Entry 3AOH (X-ray diffraction, 4.10 A resolution (low resolution: residue-level contacts below are approximate; hydrogen-bond / salt-bridge calls are withheld)); this record covers chains A and C of the 8 polymer chains in the assembly.

Chain A:
Protein: DNA-directed RNA polymerase subunit alpha
From: Thermus thermophilus
Notes: EC 2.7.7.6
UniProt: Q5SHR6 (RPOA_THET8); residues 1-315 here = UniProt positions 1-315
Chain sequence (315 residues; row label = number of the first residue in the row):
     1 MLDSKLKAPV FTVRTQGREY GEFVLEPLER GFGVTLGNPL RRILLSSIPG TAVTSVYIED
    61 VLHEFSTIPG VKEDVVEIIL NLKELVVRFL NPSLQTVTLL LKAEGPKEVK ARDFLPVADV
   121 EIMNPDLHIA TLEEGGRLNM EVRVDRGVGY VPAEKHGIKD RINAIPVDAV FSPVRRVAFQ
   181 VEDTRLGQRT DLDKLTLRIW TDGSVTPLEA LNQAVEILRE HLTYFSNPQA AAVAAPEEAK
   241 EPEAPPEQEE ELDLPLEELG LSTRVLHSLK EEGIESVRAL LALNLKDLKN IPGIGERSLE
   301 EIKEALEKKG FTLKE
Unresolved in the structure: 1-6, 230-315

Chain C:
Protein: DNA-directed RNA polymerase subunit beta
From: Thermus thermophilus
Notes: EC 2.7.7.6
UniProt: Q8RQE9 (RPOB_THET8); residue numbers follow UniProt; this construct covers 1-1119
Chain sequence (1119 residues; row label = number of the first residue in the row):
     1 MEIKRFGRIR EVIPLPPLTE IQVESYRRAL QADVPPEKRE NVGIQAAFRE TFPIEEEDKG
    61 KGGLVLDFLE YRLGEPPFPQ DECREKDLTY QAPLYARLQL IHKDTGLIKE DEVFLGHIPL
   121 MTEDGSFIIN GADRVIVSQI HRSPGVYFTP DPARPGRYIA SIIPLPKRGP WIDLEVEPNG
   181 VVSMKVNKRK FPLVLLLRVL GYDQETLARE LGAYGELVQG LMDESVFAMR PEEALIRLFT
   241 LLRPGDPPKR DKAVAYVYGL IADPRRYDLG EAGRYKAEEK LGIRLSGRTL ARFEDGEFKD
   301 EVFLPTLRYL FALTAGVPGH EVDDIDHLGN RRIRTVGELM TDQFRVGLAR LARGVRERML
   361 MGSEDSLTPA KLVNSRPLEA AIREFFSRSQ LSQFKDETNP LSSLRHKRRI SALGPGGLTR
   421 ERAGFDVRDV HRTHYGRICP VETPEGANIG LITSLAAYAR VDELGFIRTP YRRVVGGVVT
   481 DEVVYMTATE EDRYTIAQAN TPLEGNRIAA ERVVARRKGE PVIVSPEEVE FMDVSPKQVF
   541 SVNTNLIPFL EHDDANRALM GSNMQTQAVP LIRAQAPVVM TGLEERVVRD SLAALYAEED
   601 GEVAKVDGNR IVVRYEDGRL VEYPLRRFYR SNQGTALDQR PRVVVGQRVR KGDLLADGPA
   661 SENGFLALGQ NVLVAIMPFD GYNFEDAIVI SEELLKRDFY TSIHIERYEI EARDTKLGPE
   721 RITRDIPHLS EAALRDLDEE GVVRIGAEVK PGDILVGRTS FKGESEPTPE ERLLRSIFGE
   781 KARDVKDTSL RVPPGEGGIV VRTVRLRRGD PGVELKPGVR EVVRVYVAQK RKLQVGDKLA
   841 NRHGNKGVVA KILPVEDMPH LPDGTPVDVI LNPLGVPSRM NLGQILETHL GLAGYFLGQR
   901 YISPIFDGAK EPEIKELLAQ AFEVYFGKRK GEGFGVDKRE VEVLRRAEKL GLVTPGKTPE
   961 EQLKELFLQG KVVLYDGRTG EPIEGPIVVG QMFIMKLYHM VEDKMHARST GPYSLITQQP
  1021 LGGKAQFGGQ RFGEMEVWAL EAYGAAHTLQ EMLTLKSDDI EGRNAAYEAI IKGEDVPEPS
  1081 VPESFRVLVK ELQALALDVQ TLDEKDNPVD IFEGLASKR
Unresolved in the structure: 57-62, 1113-1119

Interface between chain A and chain C:
Residue-residue contacts - 67 pairs, chain A then chain C:
  Arg14(A) - Phe934(C)
  Glu22(A) - Phe934(C)
  Arg30(A) - Lys938(C)
  Asn38(A) - Gly977(C)
  Asn38(A) - Arg978(C)
  Asn38(A) - Thr979(C)
  Asn38(A) - Gly980(C)
  Arg41(A) - His860(C)
  Arg41(A) - Gly864(C)
  Arg42(A) - Asp857(C)
  Arg42(A) - Gly977(C)
  Arg42(A) - Arg978(C)
  Ser46(A) - Glu856(C)
  Leu62(A) - Ile745(C)
  Leu62(A) - Gly746(C)
  His63(A) - Ile799(C)
  His63(A) - Val801(C)
  Glu64(A) - Lys830(C)
  Phe65(A) - Phe628(C)
  Phe65(A) - Ile703(C)
  Phe65(A) - Ile799(C)
  Phe65(A) - Ala828(C)
  Phe65(A) - Gln829(C)
  Thr67(A) - Gly608(C)
  Thr67(A) - Asn609(C)
  Thr67(A) - Arg627(C)
  Pro69(A) - Asp607(C)
  Gly70(A) - Asp607(C)
  Val71(A) - Gly608(C)
  Lys72(A) - Gly608(C)
  Lys72(A) - Pro641(C)
  Lys72(A) - Arg642(C)
  Asp74(A) - Arg640(C)
  Glu77(A) - Arg640(C)
  Leu80(A) - Arg573(C)
  Lys83(A) - Lys696(C)
  Lys83(A) - Asp698(C)
  Glu133(A) - Lys605(C)
  Glu133(A) - Val606(C)
  Glu133(A) - Asp607(C)
  Tyr150(A) - Leu695(C)
  Tyr150(A) - Lys696(C)
  Ala153(A) - Lys832(C)
  Glu154(A) - Lys832(C)
  Asn163(A) - Arg744(C)
  Asp168(A) - Asp698(C)
  Asp168(A) - Lys832(C)
  Arg175(A) - Arg697(C)
  Arg176(A) - Asp863(C)
  Arg176(A) - Gly864(C)
  Arg176(A) - Thr865(C)
  Val177(A) - Gly864(C)
  Ala178(A) - Pro862(C)
  Ala178(A) - Gly864(C)
  Phe179(A) - Asp937(C)
  Phe179(A) - Gly980(C)
  Gln180(A) - Arg929(C)
  Gln180(A) - Gly935(C)
  Gln180(A) - Val936(C)
  Gln180(A) - Asp937(C)
  Gln180(A) - Glu940(C)
  Val181(A) - Asp937(C)
  Val181(A) - Lys938(C)
  Glu182(A) - Phe934(C)
  Leu192(A) - Lys938(C)
  Thr196(A) - Phe934(C)
  Arg198(A) - Phe934(C)
Interface residues without a listed pair, chain A (43 interface residues in all): Val34, Leu45, Ser66, Val76, Ile79, Asp193
Interface residues without a listed pair, chain C (54 interface residues in all): Ile572, Arg610, Asp638, Glu692, Glu693, Val800, Val855, Pro866, Glu932, Tyr975, Glu981

Summary:
The interface between chain A and chain C involves 43 residues on one side and 54 on the other.
Here chain A is DNA-directed RNA polymerase subunit alpha and chain C is DNA-directed RNA polymerase subunit
beta, both from Thermus thermophilus. Entry 3AOH (RNA polymerase-Gfh1 complex (Crystal type 1)) was determined
by X-ray diffraction (same publication as 3AOI).
